Entry 9BE4 (X-ray diffraction, 3.00 A resolution); this record covers chain A.

[Chain A]
Protein: Linear gramicidin synthase subunit A
Organism: Brevibacillus parabrevis
UniProt: Q70LM7 (LGRA_BREPA); residues 4-1803 here correspond to UniProt positions 3-1802 (UniProt number = residue number - 1)
Sequence (1814 residues; each row starts with the number of its first residue; a row labelled like 770A-770B holds insertion residues (770A, then the next letters in order)):
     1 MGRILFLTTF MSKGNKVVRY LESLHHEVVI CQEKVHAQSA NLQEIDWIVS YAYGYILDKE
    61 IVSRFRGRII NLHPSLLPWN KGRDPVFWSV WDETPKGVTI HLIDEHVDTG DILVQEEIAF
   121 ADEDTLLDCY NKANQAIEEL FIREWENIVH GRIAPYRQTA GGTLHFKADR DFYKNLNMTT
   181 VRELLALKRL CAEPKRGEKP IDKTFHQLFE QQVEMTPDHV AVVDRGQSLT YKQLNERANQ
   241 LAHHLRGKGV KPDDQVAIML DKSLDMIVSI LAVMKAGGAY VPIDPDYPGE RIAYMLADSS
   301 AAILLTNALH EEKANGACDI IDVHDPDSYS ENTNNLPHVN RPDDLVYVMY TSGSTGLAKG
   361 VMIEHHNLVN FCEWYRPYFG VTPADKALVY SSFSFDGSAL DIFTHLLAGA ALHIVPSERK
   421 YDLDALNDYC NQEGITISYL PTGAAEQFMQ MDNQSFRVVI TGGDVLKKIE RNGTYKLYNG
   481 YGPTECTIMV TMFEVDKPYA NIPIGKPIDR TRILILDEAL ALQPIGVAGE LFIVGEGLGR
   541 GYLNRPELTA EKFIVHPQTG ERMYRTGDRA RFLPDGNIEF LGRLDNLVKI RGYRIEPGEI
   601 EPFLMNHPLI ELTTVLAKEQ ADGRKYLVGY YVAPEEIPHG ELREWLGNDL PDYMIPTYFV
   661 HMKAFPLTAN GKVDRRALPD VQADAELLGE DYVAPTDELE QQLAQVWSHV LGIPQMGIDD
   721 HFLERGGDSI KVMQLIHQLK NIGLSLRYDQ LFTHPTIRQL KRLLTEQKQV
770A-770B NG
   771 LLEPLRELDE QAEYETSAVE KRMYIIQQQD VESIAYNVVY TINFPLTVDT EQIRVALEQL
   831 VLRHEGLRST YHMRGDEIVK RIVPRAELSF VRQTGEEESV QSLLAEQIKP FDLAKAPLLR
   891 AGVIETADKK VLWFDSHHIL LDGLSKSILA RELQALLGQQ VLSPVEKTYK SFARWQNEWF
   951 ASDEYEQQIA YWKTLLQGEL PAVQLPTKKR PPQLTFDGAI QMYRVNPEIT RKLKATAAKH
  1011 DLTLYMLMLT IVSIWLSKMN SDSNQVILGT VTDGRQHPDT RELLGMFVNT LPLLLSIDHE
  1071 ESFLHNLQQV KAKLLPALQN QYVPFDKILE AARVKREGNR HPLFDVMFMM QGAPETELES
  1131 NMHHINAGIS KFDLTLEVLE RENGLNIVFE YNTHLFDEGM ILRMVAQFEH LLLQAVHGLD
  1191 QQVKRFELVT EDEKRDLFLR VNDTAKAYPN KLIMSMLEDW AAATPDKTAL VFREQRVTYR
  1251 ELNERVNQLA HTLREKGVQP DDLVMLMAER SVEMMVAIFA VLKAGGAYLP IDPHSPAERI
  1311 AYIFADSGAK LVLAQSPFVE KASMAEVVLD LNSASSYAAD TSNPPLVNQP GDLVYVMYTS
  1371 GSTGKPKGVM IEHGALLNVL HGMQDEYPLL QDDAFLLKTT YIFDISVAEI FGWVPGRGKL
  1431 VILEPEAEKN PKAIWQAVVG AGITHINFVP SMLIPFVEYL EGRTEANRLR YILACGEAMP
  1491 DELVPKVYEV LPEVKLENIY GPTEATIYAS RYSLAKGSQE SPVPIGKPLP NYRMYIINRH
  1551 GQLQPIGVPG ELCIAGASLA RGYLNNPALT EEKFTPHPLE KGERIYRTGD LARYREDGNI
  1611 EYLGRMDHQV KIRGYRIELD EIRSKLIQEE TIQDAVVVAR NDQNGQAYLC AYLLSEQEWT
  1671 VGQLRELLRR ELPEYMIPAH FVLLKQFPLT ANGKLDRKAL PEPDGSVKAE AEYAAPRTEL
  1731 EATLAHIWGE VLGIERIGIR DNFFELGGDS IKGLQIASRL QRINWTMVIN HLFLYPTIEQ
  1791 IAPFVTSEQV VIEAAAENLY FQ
Unresolved in the structure: 196-197, 355-356, 683-685, 1370-1373, 1653-1656, 1662-1666, 1692-1723
Differences from the reference sequence: initiating methionine (1); expression tag (2-3, 1804-1812); insertion (770A-770B); conflict Leu-771 (Ser770 in Q70LM7)
Modified positions: Ser-729 (4'-phosphopanthetheine-serine; 4HH)
Covalently attached groups: compound A1AMN linked to Ser-1760
Small-molecule neighbours: A1AMN (N-formyl-L-valyl-N-[2-({N-[(2S)-2-hydroxy-4-{[(S)-hydroxy(oxo)-lambda~5~-phosphanyl]oxy}-3,3-dimethylbutanoyl]-beta-alanyl}amino)ethyl]glycinamide): Ser-729, Arg-792, Met-793, Ile-796, Tyr-806, Val-808, Tyr-810, His-908, Leu-911, Asp-912, Gly-913, Val-1041, Met-1056, Val-1058, Thr-1060, Phe-1095, Asp-1096, Leu-1099, Arg-1106, Pro-1112, Met-1119, Gln-1121, His-1134, Lys-1141, Phe-1142, Glu-1147, Asp-1759, Ile-1761
UniProt features mapped onto this chain:
  - modified residue: Ser-1760 (O-(pantetheine 4'-phosphoryl)serine)

[Summary]
Covalently linked compound A1AMN: at Ser-1760.
Chain A is Linear gramicidin synthase subunit A (Brevibacillus parabrevis); the structure, The
post-condensation state of the dimodular NRPS protein LgrA, was determined by X-ray diffraction together with
9BE3 from the same study.
